PDB entry 8J6H | X-ray diffraction, 2.44 A resolution | chains A and D of the 4 polymer chains in the assembly

Chain A (and D):
Protein: IMP-specific 5'-nucleotidase 1
From: Saccharomyces cerevisiae
Notes: EC 3.1.3.99; chain D of this document is another copy of the same molecule, construct and numbering; everything in this record applies to it too
Reference sequence: Q99312 (ISN1_YEAST); residue numbers follow UniProt; this construct covers 4-450
Sequence (455 residues; each row starts with the number of its first residue):
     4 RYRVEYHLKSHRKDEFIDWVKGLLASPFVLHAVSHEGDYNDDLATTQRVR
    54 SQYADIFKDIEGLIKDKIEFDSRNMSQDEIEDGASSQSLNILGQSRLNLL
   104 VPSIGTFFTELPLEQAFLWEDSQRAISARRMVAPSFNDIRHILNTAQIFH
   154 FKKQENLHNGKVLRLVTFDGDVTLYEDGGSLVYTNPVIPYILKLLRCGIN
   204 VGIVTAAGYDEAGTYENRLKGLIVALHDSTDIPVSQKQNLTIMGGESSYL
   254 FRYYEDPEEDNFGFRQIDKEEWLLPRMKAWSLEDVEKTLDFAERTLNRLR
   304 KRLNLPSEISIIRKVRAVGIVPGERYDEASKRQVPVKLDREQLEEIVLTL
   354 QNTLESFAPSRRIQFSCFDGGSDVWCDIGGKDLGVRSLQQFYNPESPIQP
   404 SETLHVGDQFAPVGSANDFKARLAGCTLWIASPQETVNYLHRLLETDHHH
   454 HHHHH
Not modelled in the structure: 4-5, 15-16, 77-96, 177-186, 328-337, 450-458 (chain D: 78-94, 175-186, 329-338, 450-458)
Sequence notes: expression tag (451-458)
Modified positions: Mse78 (selenomethionine); Mse134, Mse246, Mse280 (selenomethionine; parent Met)
Small-molecule neighbours: inosine (NOS): Asp17, Phe19, Ser106, Ile107, Gly108, Thr109, Phe110, Leu114, Leu146, Asn147, Gln150, Arg425, Gly428, Cys429, Thr430
Swiss-Prot annotation at these positions:
  - active site: Asp172 (Nucleophile), Asp174 (Proton donor)
  - binding site (ATP): His144
  - binding site (IMP): Asp172, Asp174, Asp180, Thr208, Asp376, Lys384
  - binding site (Mg(2+)): Asp172, Asp174, Asp411

Chain A / chain D interface:
Pairs across the interface (20; chain A residue first):
  Val7(A) - Leu103(D)
  Val7(A) - Pro105(D)
  Glu8(A) - Gln97(D)
  Glu8(A) - Leu102(D)
  Tyr9(A) - Leu102(D)
  Tyr9(A) - Leu103(D)  hydrogen bond (side chain-backbone)
  Glu18(A) - Tyr5(D)
  Glu18(A) - His10(D)  salt bridge
  Asp21(A) - Tyr5(D)
  Trp22(A) - Tyr5(D)  hydrophobic
  Trp22(A) - Val7(D)  hydrogen bond (side chain-backbone)
  Leu26(A) - Val7(D)  hydrophobic
  Leu102(A) - His10(D)
  Leu102(A) - Leu11(D)  hydrophobic
  Leu103(A) - His10(D)
  Leu103(A) - Leu11(D)  hydrophobic
  Pro105(A) - His10(D)
  Asn355(A) - Gln97(D)  hydrogen bond
  Ser359(A) - Gly96(D)
  Arg364(A) - Leu95(D)
Also at the interface, not in a pair above, chain A (16 interface residues in all): Arg6, Gly25, Gln97
Also at the interface, not in a pair above, chain D (12 interface residues in all): Ser106, Asn355

In short:
The interface between chain A and chain D involves 16 residues on one side and 12 on the other, with 3
hydrogen bonds and 1 salt bridge. Polar contacts include Glu18(A)-His10(D), Tyr9(A)-Leu103(D) and
Trp22(A)-Val7(D). Chain A binds inosine.
Both chains are IMP-specific 5'-nucleotidase 1 (Saccharomyces cerevisiae). Entry 8J6H (Structure and
allosteric regulation of the inosine 5'-monophosphate-specific phosphatase ISN1 from Saccharomyces cerevisiae)
was determined by X-ray diffraction together with 8JB3 from the same study.
